PDB entry 5NWH | X-ray diffraction, 2.60 A resolution | chains A and B

[Chain A (and B)]
Molecule: ADP-sugar pyrophosphatase
Organism: Homo sapiens
Notes: EC 3.6.1.13, 3.6.1.58, 2.7.7.96; chain B of this document is another copy of the same molecule, construct and numbering; everything in this record applies to it too
Reference sequence: Q9UKK9 (NUDT5_HUMAN); residues 1-219 here = UniProt positions 1-219
Amino-acid sequence (219 residues; numbered 1 to 219; the number before each row is that of its first residue):
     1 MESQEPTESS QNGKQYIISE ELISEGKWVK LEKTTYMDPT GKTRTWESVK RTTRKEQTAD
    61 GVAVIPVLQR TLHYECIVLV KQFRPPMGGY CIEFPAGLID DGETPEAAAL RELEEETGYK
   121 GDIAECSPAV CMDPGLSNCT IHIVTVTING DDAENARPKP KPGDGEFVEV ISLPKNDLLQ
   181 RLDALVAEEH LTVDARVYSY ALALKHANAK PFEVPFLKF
Disordered / not traced: 1-13, 162-163, 209-219 (chain B: 1-13, 209-219)
Ligand contacts:
  - 9CH (7-[[5-(3,4-dichlorophenyl)-1,3,4-oxadiazol-2-yl]methyl]-1,3-dimethyl-8-piperazin-1-yl-purine-2,6-dione), molecule 1: Trp-28, Val-29, Arg-51, Asp-60, Gly-61, Arg-84, Ala-96, Gly-97, Leu-98, Met-132, Cys-139, Ile-141, Glu-166
  - 9CH, molecule 2: Thr-45, Trp-46, Glu-47, Gly-135, Leu-136
Swiss-Prot annotation at these positions:
  - motif: Gly-97 to Gly-118 (Nudix box)
  - binding site (substrate): Trp-28, Trp-46, Glu-47, Arg-51, Arg-84, Leu-98, Asp-133
  - binding site (Mg(2+)): Ala-96, Glu-112, Glu-116, Glu-166
  - modified residue: Met-1 (N-acetylmethionine), Ser-3 (Phosphoserine), Ser-10 (Phosphoserine), Thr-45 (Phosphothreonine), Tyr-74 (Phosphotyrosine), Lys-210 (N6-acetyllysine), Lys-218 (N6-acetyllysine)
  - cross-link: Lys-42 (Glycyl lysine isopeptide (Lys-Gly) (interchain with G-Cter in SUMO2))
  - mutagenesis: Trp-28 (W28A: Reduces affinity for substrate about 8-fold. Strongly reduced catalytic activity and strongly reduced affinity for substrate; when associated with A-46), Thr-45 (T45A: Impaired phosphorylation; generates ATP in the presence of diphosphate; T45D: Phosphomimetic mutant; unable to generate ATP in the presence of diphosphate), Trp-46 (W46A: Reduces affinity for substrate about 6-fold. Strongly reduced catalytic activity and strongly reduced affinity for substrate; when associated with A-28), Arg-51 (R51Q: Reduces affinity for substrate about 15-fold and reduces catalytic rate about 17-fold), Arg-84 (R84Q: Reduces affinity for substrate about 5-fold and reduces catalytic rate 67-fold), Leu-98 (L98A: Reduces affinity for substrate about 6-fold), Glu-112 (E112Q: Catalytic inactive mutant for both ADP-sugar pyrophosphatase and nuclear ATP-synthesis activities. Reduces catalytic rate 6300-fold), Glu-116 (E116Q: Reduces catalytic rate 2000-fold), Glu-166 (E166Q: Reduces catalytic rate 120-fold)
Reported in the primary citation:
  - binding site for 9CH: Trp-28, Trp-46, Glu-47, Arg-51

[Chain A / chain B interface]
Residue-residue contacts (150; chain A residue first):
  Lys-14(A) with Tyr-90(B), hydrogen bond (backbone-side chain)
  Gln-15(A) with Phe-83(B); Tyr-90(B), hydrogen bond (backbone-side chain); Phe-167(B)
  Ile-17(A) with Phe-83(B), hydrophobic; Pro-85(B); Gly-88(B)
  Ile-23(A) with Ser-24(B)
  Ser-24(A) with Ile-23(B); Ser-24(B)
  Gly-26(A) with Glu-47(B)
  Lys-27(A) with Glu-47(B), hydrogen bond (backbone-side chain)
  Trp-28(A) with Glu-47(B), hydrogen bond (backbone-side chain)
  Val-29(A) with Leu-31(B), hydrophobic; Glu-47(B), hydrogen bond (backbone-side chain); Leu-136(B), hydrophobic
  Leu-31(A) with Ser-24(B); Val-29(B), hydrophobic
  Thr-34(A) with Pro-85(B)
  Tyr-36(A) with Phe-83(B), hydrophobic; Pro-85(B), hydrophobic
  Asp-38(A) with Phe-167(B)
  Pro-39(A) with Phe-167(B)
  Thr-40(A) with Phe-167(B)
  Arg-44(A) with Asp-164(B), salt bridge; Gly-165(B)
  Trp-46(A) with Pro-85(B), hydrophobic; Pro-86(B)
  Glu-47(A) with Gly-26(B); Lys-27(B), hydrogen bond (side chain-backbone); Trp-28(B), hydrogen bond (side chain-backbone); Val-29(B), hydrogen bond (side chain-backbone)
  Ser-48(A) with Pro-86(B)
  Val-49(A) with Val-49(B), hydrophobic
  Lys-50(A) with Pro-86(B)
  Ile-65(A) with Leu-202(B), hydrophobic
  Phe-83(A) with Gln-15(B); Tyr-16(B); Tyr-36(B), hydrophobic
  Arg-84(A) with Trp-46(B); Pro-134(B); Gly-135(B)
  Pro-85(A) with Ile-17(B); Thr-34(B); Tyr-36(B), hydrophobic; Trp-46(B), hydrophobic
  Pro-86(A) with Trp-46(B); Ser-48(B); Lys-50(B); Pro-134(B); Leu-136(B); Ser-137(B); Asn-138(B)
  Met-87(A) with Cys-131(B), hydrophobic; Ser-137(B); Asn-138(B); Thr-140(B)
  Gly-88(A) with Ile-17(B)
  Tyr-90(A) with Lys-14(B); Gln-15(B), hydrogen bond (side chain-backbone)
  Cys-91(A) with Cys-131(B), hydrogen bond; Pro-134(B), hydrophobic
  Glu-93(A) with Pro-134(B)
  Glu-125(A) with Leu-202(B); Lys-205(B), salt bridge; His-206(B), salt bridge
  Ser-127(A) with Tyr-198(B)
  Pro-128(A) with Asp-183(B); Tyr-198(B)
  Ala-129(A) with Thr-192(B)
  Val-130(A) with Thr-192(B); Val-193(B); Ala-195(B), hydrophobic
  Cys-131(A) with Met-87(B), hydrophobic; Thr-192(B); Val-193(B), hydrogen bond (backbone-backbone); Asp-194(B); Ala-195(B), hydrogen bond (backbone-backbone)
  Met-132(A) with Met-132(B); Asp-133(B)
  Asp-133(A) with Met-132(B); Asp-133(B)
  Pro-134(A) with Arg-84(B); Pro-86(B); Cys-91(B), hydrophobic; Glu-93(B); Asp-194(B)
  Gly-135(A) with Arg-51(B); Arg-84(B)
  Leu-136(A) with Val-29(B), hydrophobic; Pro-86(B)
  Ser-137(A) with Pro-86(B); Met-87(B)
  Asn-138(A) with Pro-86(B); Met-87(B)
  Cys-139(A) with Leu-136(B), hydrophobic
  Thr-140(A) with Met-87(B)
  Ile-143(A) with Ala-195(B); Ser-199(B); Leu-202(B), hydrophobic
  Thr-145(A) with Leu-202(B); His-206(B)
  Gly-165(A) with Arg-44(B), hydrogen bond (backbone-side chain)
  Phe-167(A) with Asp-38(B); Pro-39(B); Thr-40(B); Arg-44(B)
  Lys-175(A) with His-206(B), hydrogen bond (side chain-backbone); Asn-208(B)
  Asp-183(A) with Pro-128(B)
  Thr-192(A) with Ala-129(B); Val-130(B); Cys-131(B)
  Val-193(A) with Val-130(B); Cys-131(B), hydrogen bond (backbone-backbone)
  Asp-194(A) with Cys-131(B); Pro-134(B)
  Ala-195(A) with Val-130(B), hydrophobic; Cys-131(B), hydrogen bond (backbone-backbone); Ile-143(B); Arg-196(B)
  Arg-196(A) with Cys-131(B); Met-132(B), hydrogen bond (side chain-backbone); Pro-134(B); Ala-195(B); Arg-196(B); Ser-199(B)
  Tyr-198(A) with Ser-127(B); Pro-128(B)
  Ser-199(A) with Ile-143(B); Arg-196(B); Tyr-200(B)
  Tyr-200(A) with Ser-199(B); Ala-203(B); His-206(B), hydrogen bond
  Leu-202(A) with Glu-125(B); Ile-143(B), hydrophobic; Thr-145(B)
  Ala-203(A) with Tyr-200(B); Ala-203(B), hydrophobic; Leu-204(B)
  Leu-204(A) with Ala-203(B); Ala-207(B), hydrophobic
  Lys-205(A) with Glu-125(B), salt bridge
  His-206(A) with Glu-125(B), salt bridge; Thr-145(B); Lys-175(B); Tyr-200(B), hydrogen bond
  Ala-207(A) with Ala-207(B), hydrophobic
  Asn-208(A) with Asn-208(B)
Interface residues without a listed pair, chain A (70 interface residues in all): Tyr-16, Arg-51, Val-186
Interface residues without a listed pair, chain B (70 interface residues in all): Ile-65, Cys-139

[Overview]
Chain A and chain B each contribute 70 residues to their interface, with 19 hydrogen bonds and 5 salt bridges.
Among the polar pairs are Arg-44(A)/Asp-164(B), Glu-125(A)/Lys-205(B) and Glu-125(A)/His-206(B). Ligands of
chain A: compound 9CH. From the paper: a binding site for 9CH at Trp-28(A), Trp-46(A) and Glu-47(A) among
others.
Both chains are ADP-sugar pyrophosphatase (Homo sapiens). Entry 5NWH (Potent inhibitors of NUDT5 silence
hormone signaling in breast cancer) was determined by X-ray diffraction together with 5NQR from the same
study.
